PDB entry 6LNC | electron microscopy, 3.21 A resolution | chains B and J of the 11 polymer chains in the assembly

Chain B:
Protein: CRISPR-associated protein Cas7
Source organism: Vibrio cholerae
Chain sequence (354 residues; numbered -1 to 352; the number before each row is that of its first residue; numbers below 1 keep their minus sign (Gly-1 is residue -1)):
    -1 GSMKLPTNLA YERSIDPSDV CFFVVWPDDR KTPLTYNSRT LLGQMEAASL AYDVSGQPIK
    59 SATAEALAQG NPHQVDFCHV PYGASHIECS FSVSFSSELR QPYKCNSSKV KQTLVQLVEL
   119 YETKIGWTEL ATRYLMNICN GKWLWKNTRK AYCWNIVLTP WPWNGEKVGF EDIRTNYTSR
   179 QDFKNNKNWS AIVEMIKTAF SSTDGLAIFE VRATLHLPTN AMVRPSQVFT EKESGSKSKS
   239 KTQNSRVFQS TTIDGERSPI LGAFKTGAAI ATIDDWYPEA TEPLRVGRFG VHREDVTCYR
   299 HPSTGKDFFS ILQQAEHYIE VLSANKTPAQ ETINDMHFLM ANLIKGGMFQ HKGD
Unresolved in the structure: -1 to 1, 44-69, 230-242, 350-352

Chain J:
Protein: transposition protein TniQ
Source organism: Vibrio cholerae
Chain sequence (394 residues; each row starts with the number of its first residue):
     1 MFLQRPKPYS DESLESFFIR VANKNGYGDV HRFLEATKRF LQDIDHNGYQ TFPTDITRIN
    61 PYSAKNSSSA RTASFLKLAQ LTFNEPPELL GLAINRTNMK YSPSTSAVVR GAEVFPRSLL
   121 RTHSIPCCPL CLRENGYASY LWHFQGYEYC HSHNVPLITT CSCGKEFDYR VSGLKGICCK
   181 CKEPITLTSR ENGHEAACTV SNWLAGHESK PLPNLPKSYR WGLVHWWMGI KDSEFDHFSF
   241 VQFFSNWPRS FHSIIEDEVE FNLEHAVVST SELRLKDLLG RLFFGSIRLP ERNLQHNIIL
   301 GELLCYLENR LWQDKGLIAN LKMNALEATV MLNCSLDQIA SMVEQRILKP NRKSKPNSPL
   361 DVTDYLFHFG DIFCLWLAEF QSDEFNRSFY VSRW
Unresolved in the structure: 186-194, 352-360

Chain B / chain J interface:
Residue-residue contacts (10):
  Arg147(B) with Asp45(J), salt bridge
  Ile171(B) with Arg39(J)
  Thr176(B) with Glu35(J)
  Pro276(B) with Lys65(J)
  Glu277(B) with Ser63(J); Lys65(J)
  Ala278(B) with Arg58(J), hydrogen bond (backbone-side chain)
  Thr279(B) with Thr51(J), hydrogen bond (side chain-backbone)
  Glu280(B) with Gln50(J)
  Tyr297(B) with Asn66(J), hydrogen bond
Other interface residues (no listed pair), chain B (13 interface residues in all): Arg172, Tyr175, Asp180, Asp293
Other interface residues (no listed pair), chain J (12 interface residues in all): Arg32, Gln42, Ala64

Overview:
Chain B and chain J form an interface of 13 and 12 residues respectively, with 3 hydrogen bonds and 1 salt
bridge. Among the polar pairs are Arg147(B)-Asp45(J), Ala278(B)-Arg58(J) and Thr279(B)-Thr51(J).
Chain B is CRISPR-associated protein Cas7 and chain J is transposition protein TniQ, both from Vibrio
cholerae; the structure, CryoEM structure of Cascade-TniQ complex, was determined by electron microscopy,
deposited together with 6LNB.
